8F0L - chains H and P of the 6 polymer chains in the assembly; structure by X-ray diffraction, 1.81 A resolution.

[Chain H]
Protein: ADI-26906 Fab Heavy Chain
From: Homo sapiens
Notes: antibody fragment or engineered binder
Sequence (223 residues; row label = number of the first residue in the row; note: 4 numbers in that range are skipped by the numbering (no residue carries them; nothing is unmodelled there); a row labelled like 82A-82C holds insertion residues (82A, then the next letters in order)):
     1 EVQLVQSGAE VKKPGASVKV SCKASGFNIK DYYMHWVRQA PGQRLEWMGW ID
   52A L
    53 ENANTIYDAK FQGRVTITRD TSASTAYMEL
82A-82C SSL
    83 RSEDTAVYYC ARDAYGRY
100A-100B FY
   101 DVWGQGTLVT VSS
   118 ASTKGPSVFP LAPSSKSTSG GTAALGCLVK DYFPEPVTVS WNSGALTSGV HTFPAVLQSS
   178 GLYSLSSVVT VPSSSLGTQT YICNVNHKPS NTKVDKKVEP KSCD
Disordered / not traced: 131-137, 218-221
Modified residues: Glu1 (pyroglutamic acid; PCA)
Disulfide bonds: Cys22-Cys92, Cys144-Cys200
What the authors report for this chain:
  - post-translational modification sites: Glu1
  - contacts within the chain: His35-Trp50 (pi stacking), Gly98-Tyr100 (backbone contact)

[Chain P]
Protein: T-cell surface glycoprotein CD3 epsilon chain
UniProtKB: P07766 (CD3E_HUMAN); residues 1-13 here correspond to UniProt positions 22-34 (UniProt number = residue number + 21)
Sequence (13 residues; each row starts with the number of its first residue):
     1 EDGNEEMGGI TQT
Disordered / not traced: 8-13
Modified residues: Glu1 (pyroglutamic acid; PCA)

[Interface between chain H and chain P]
Contacting residue pairs (14):
  Tyr33(H) - Glu1(P)
  His35(H) - Glu1(P)
  Trp50(H) - Glu1(P)
  Trp50(H) - Asp2(P)
  Asp95(H) - Glu1(P)
  Ala96(H) - Glu1(P)
  Tyr97(H) - Glu1(P)
  Tyr97(H) - Glu6(P)
  Tyr97(H) - Met7(P)  hydrogen bond (side chain-backbone)
  Gly98(H) - Glu6(P)
  Tyr100(H) - Glu1(P)
  Tyr100(H) - Asp2(P)
  Tyr100(H) - Gly3(P)
  Tyr100(H) - Glu6(P)
Other interface residues (no listed pair), chain P (6 interface residues in all): Glu5
The authors on this interface:
  - specific contacts: Tyr97(H)-Met7(P) (hydrogen bond)
  - epitope / paratope residues, chain H: Tyr33(H), His35(H), Asp95(H), Tyr97(H), Tyr100(H)
  - epitope / paratope residues, chain P: Met7(P)

[Overview]
8 residues of chain H face 6 of chain P across their interface; the contacts include 1 hydrogen bond. Its one
hydrogen-bonded contact is Tyr97(H)-Met7(P). The paper describes a hydrogen bond between Tyr97(H) and Met7(P).
The paper reports epitope/paratope residues Tyr33(H), His35(H) and Met7(P) among others; a modification site
at Glu1(H).
Here chain H is ADI-26906 Fab Heavy Chain (Homo sapiens) and chain P is T-cell surface glycoprotein CD3
epsilon chain. Entry 8F0L (Crystal Structure of the Human T cell Receptor CD3(EPSILON) N-Terminal Peptide
Complexed with ADI-26906 FAB) was determined by X-ray diffraction.
